1FZ6 - chains A and E of the 6 polymer chains in the assembly; structure by X-ray diffraction, 2.05 A resolution.

[Chain A]
Molecule: Methane monooxygenase component A, alpha chain
Source organism: Methylococcus capsulatus
Notes: EC 1.14.13.25
UniProt: P22869 (MEMA_METCA); residues 1-527 here = UniProt positions 1-527
Chain sequence (527 residues; row label = number of the first residue in the row):
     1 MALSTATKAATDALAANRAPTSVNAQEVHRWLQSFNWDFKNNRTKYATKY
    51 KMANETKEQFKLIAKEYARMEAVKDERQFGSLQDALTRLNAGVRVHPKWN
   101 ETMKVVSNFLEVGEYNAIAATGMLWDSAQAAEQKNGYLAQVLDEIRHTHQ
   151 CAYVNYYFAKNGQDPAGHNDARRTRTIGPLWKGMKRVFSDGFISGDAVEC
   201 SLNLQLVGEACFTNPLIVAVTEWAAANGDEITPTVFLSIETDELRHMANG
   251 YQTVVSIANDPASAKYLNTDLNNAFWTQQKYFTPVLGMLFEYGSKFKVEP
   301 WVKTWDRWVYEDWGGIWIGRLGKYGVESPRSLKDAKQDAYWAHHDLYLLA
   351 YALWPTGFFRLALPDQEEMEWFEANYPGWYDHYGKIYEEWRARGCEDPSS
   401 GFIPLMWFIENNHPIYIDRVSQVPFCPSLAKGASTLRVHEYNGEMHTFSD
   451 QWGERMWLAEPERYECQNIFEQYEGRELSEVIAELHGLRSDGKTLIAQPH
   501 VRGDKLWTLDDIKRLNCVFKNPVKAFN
Disordered / not traced: 1-17
Bound ions: Fe ion site 1: E114, E144, H147; Fe ion site 2: E144, E209, E243, H246; Ca2+ near N527 (its only coordinating residue here)
UniProt features mapped onto this chain:
  - active site: C151
  - binding site (Fe cation): E114, E144, H147, E209, E243, H246

[Chain E]
Molecule: Methane monooxygenase component A, gamma chain
Source organism: Methylococcus capsulatus
Notes: EC 1.14.13.25
UniProt: P11987 (MEMG_METCA); residue numbers follow UniProt; this construct covers 1-170
Chain sequence (170 residues; numbered 1 to 170; the number before each row is that of its first residue):
     1 MAKLGIHSNDTRDAWVNKIAQLNTLEKAAEMLKQFRMDHTTPFRNSYELD
    51 NDYLWIEAKLEEKVAVLKARAFNEVDFRHKTAFGEDAKSVLDGTVAKMNA
   101 AKDKWEAEKIHIGFRQAYKPPIMPVNYFLDGERQLGTRLMELRNLNYYDT
   151 PLEELRKQRGVRVVHLQSPH
Disordered / not traced: 1-2, 169-170

[How chain A and chain E interact]
Pairs across the interface - 97 pairs, chain A then chain E:
  R43(A) - R133(E)
  T44(A) - R133(E)
  K45(A) - R133(E)
  A47(A) - E132(E)
  A47(A) - R133(E)
  A47(A) - G136(E)
  A47(A) - T137(E)
  A47(A) - M140(E)
  T48(A) - T137(E)  hydrogen bond (backbone-side chain)
  T48(A) - M140(E)
  K49(A) - M140(E)
  K49(A) - E141(E)
  K49(A) - N144(E)
  D196(A) - M140(E)
  Y266(A) - E141(E)  hydrogen bond (side chain-backbone)
  Y266(A) - N144(E)
  Y266(A) - L145(E)
  T269(A) - Y147(E)
  T269(A) - Y148(E)  hydrogen bond (backbone-side chain)
  N272(A) - Y148(E)  hydrogen bond
  N273(A) - Y147(E)
  N273(A) - Y148(E)  hydrogen bond
  R330(A) - Y148(E)
  S434(A) - Q167(E)
  T435(A) - Q167(E)
  L436(A) - H165(E)
  L436(A) - L166(E)
  L436(A) - Q167(E)  hydrogen bond (backbone-backbone)
  R437(A) - L152(E)
  R437(A) - R156(E)
  R437(A) - H165(E)
  R437(A) - L166(E)
  V438(A) - V163(E)
  V438(A) - V164(E)  hydrogen bond (backbone-backbone)
  V438(A) - H165(E)  hydrogen bond (backbone-backbone)
  H439(A) - R156(E)
  H439(A) - V161(E)
  H439(A) - R162(E)
  H439(A) - V163(E)
  E440(A) - V161(E)
  E440(A) - R162(E)  salt bridge
  E440(A) - V164(E)
  Y441(A) - P42(E)
  Y441(A) - F43(E)
  Y441(A) - R159(E)
  Y441(A) - V161(E)  hydrophobic
  N442(A) - P42(E)
  N442(A) - F43(E)
  N442(A) - R44(E)
  N442(A) - Y47(E)
  E444(A) - Y47(E)
  E444(A) - D50(E)
  Q451(A) - L152(E)
  W452(A) - Y148(E)  hydrophobic
  E454(A) - L152(E)
  E454(A) - R156(E)  salt bridge
  R455(A) - Y147(E)  hydrogen bond (side chain-backbone)
  R455(A) - Y148(E)
  R455(A) - T150(E)  hydrogen bond (side chain-backbone)
  R455(A) - L152(E)
  R455(A) - L155(E)
  M456(A) - Y147(E)
  W457(A) - V161(E)  hydrophobic
  L458(A) - L152(E)  hydrophobic
  L458(A) - L155(E)  hydrophobic
  L458(A) - R156(E)
  L458(A) - R159(E)  hydrogen bond (backbone-side chain)
  L458(A) - V161(E)  hydrophobic
  A459(A) - R143(E)  hydrogen bond (backbone-side chain)
  A459(A) - R159(E)  hydrogen bond (backbone-side chain)
  E460(A) - R143(E)
  E460(A) - Y147(E)  hydrogen bond
  P461(A) - P42(E)
  P461(A) - R159(E)
  E462(A) - P42(E)
  E462(A) - I112(E)
  E462(A) - R143(E)  salt bridge
  E465(A) - T41(E)
  E465(A) - P42(E)
  E465(A) - R44(E)  salt bridge
  Q467(A) - D50(E)  hydrogen bond (side chain-backbone)
  E471(A) - N51(E)  hydrogen bond (backbone-side chain)
  Q472(A) - I6(E)
  Q472(A) - N51(E)
  Y473(A) - I6(E)  hydrophobic
  R476(A) - L4(E)
  R476(A) - G5(E)
  R476(A) - I6(E)
  V481(A) - I6(E)  hydrophobic
  E484(A) - G5(E)
  E484(A) - I6(E)  hydrogen bond (side chain-backbone)
  E484(A) - H7(E)  hydrogen bond (side chain-backbone)
  L485(A) - I6(E)  hydrophobic
  L485(A) - H7(E)
  F526(A) - V164(E)  hydrophobic
  F526(A) - H165(E)
  N527(A) - R162(E)  hydrogen bond (backbone-side chain)
Interface residues without a listed pair, chain A (51 interface residues in all): Y46, K265, D270, P427, G443, M445, G475
Interface residues without a listed pair, chain E (44 interface residues in all): S8, Y53, L54, E108, L129, L139, P151, G160, S168

[Overview]
51 residues of chain A face 44 of chain E across their interface; the contacts include 19 hydrogen bonds and 4
salt bridges. Polar pairs include E440(A)-R162(E), E454(A)-R156(E) and E462(A)-R143(E). Curated annotation
(UniProt) lists active-site residue C151(A) and 6 Fe cation-binding residues on chain A.
Here chain A is Methane monooxygenase component A, alpha chain and chain E is Methane monooxygenase component
A, gamma chain, both from Methylococcus capsulatus. Entry 1FZ6 (Methane monooxygenase hydroxylase, form II
soaked in 1 M methanol) was determined by X-ray diffraction, deposited together with 1FZ7.
